PDB entry 3JPU | X-ray diffraction, 2.30 A resolution | chain A

Chain A:
Molecule: Transcriptional activator protein lasR
From: Pseudomonas aeruginosa
UniProtKB: P25084 (LASR_PSEAE); residues 1-173 here = UniProt positions 1-173
Sequence (173 residues; each row starts with the number of its first residue):
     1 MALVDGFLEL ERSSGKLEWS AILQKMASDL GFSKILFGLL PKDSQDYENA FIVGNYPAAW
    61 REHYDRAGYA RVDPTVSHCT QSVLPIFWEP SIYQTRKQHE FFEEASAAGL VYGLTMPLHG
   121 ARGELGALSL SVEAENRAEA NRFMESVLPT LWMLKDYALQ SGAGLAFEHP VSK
Unresolved in the structure: 1-5, 167-173
Residues lining bound ligands: TY4 (4-bromo-2-({[(2-chlorophenyl)carbonyl]amino}methyl)-6-methylphenyl 2,4-dichlorobenzoate): Leu36, Gly38, Leu39, Leu40, Tyr47, Ala50, Ile52, Tyr56, Trp60, Arg61, Tyr64, Asp73, Thr75, Val76, Cys79, Trp88, Tyr93, Phe101, Ala105, Leu110, Thr115, Leu125, Gly126, Ala127, Ser129
Reported in the primary citation:
  - binding site for TY4: Tyr56, Tyr64, Asp73, Ser129

In short:
Bound to chain A: compound TY4. The paper reports a binding site for TY4 at Tyr56, Tyr64 and Asp73 among
others.
Chain A is Transcriptional activator protein lasR (Pseudomonas aeruginosa); the structure, LasR-TP4 complex,
was determined by X-ray diffraction together with 3IX4 and 3IX8 from the same study.
